7K58 - chains N and O of the 17 polymer chains in the assembly; structure by electron microscopy, 4.00 A resolution.

# Chain N
Molecule: Dynein light chain tctex-type 1 protein
Source organism: Tetrahymena thermophila
UniProtKB: A4VEB3 (A4VEB3_TETTS); residue numbers follow UniProt; this construct covers 4-117
Sequence (114 residues; numbered 4 to 117; the number before each row is that of its first residue):
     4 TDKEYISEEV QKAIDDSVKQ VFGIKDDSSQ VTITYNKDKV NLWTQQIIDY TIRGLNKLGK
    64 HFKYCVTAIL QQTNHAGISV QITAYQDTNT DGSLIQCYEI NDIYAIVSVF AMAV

# Chain O
Molecule: Dynein light chain 2A
Source organism: Tetrahymena thermophila
UniProtKB: Q1HGH8 (Q1HGH8_TETTH); residues 13-132 here = UniProt positions 13-132
Sequence (120 residues; numbered 13 to 132; the number before each row is that of its first residue):
    13 RKREASLITL NYIKNRFYPS KIQKIIKELF EDRLKGVEYD PNNANQLSER LVLELREKIK
    73 RGKVPRYKIG VQVVFGEIKG QGLRIASKCL WDVQNDNYAS YTYTSEKVYC TGIVFGCYFE

# How chain N and chain O interact
Inter-chain disulfides: C68(N)-C101(O)
Pairs across the interface (71; chain N residue first):
  V43(N) with R96(O)
  N44(N) with R96(O), hydrogen bond
  T47(N) with R96(O), hydrogen bond
  I51(N) with A98(O); S99(O); K100(O)
  D52(N) with K100(O), salt bridge
  I55(N) with K100(O)
  K66(N) with L102(O); W103(O); D104(O), salt bridge; D108(O), salt bridge; Y130(O)
  Y67(N) with C101(O); L102(O), hydrogen bond (backbone-backbone)
  C68(N) with C101(O), disulfide; F127(O), hydrophobic
  V69(N) with S99(O); K100(O), hydrogen bond (backbone-backbone)
  T70(N) with Q84(O), hydrogen bond; A98(O); S99(O); F127(O)
  A71(N) with R96(O); I97(O); A98(O), hydrogen bond (backbone-backbone)
  I72(N) with Q84(O); I97(O), hydrophobic
  L73(N) with L95(O); R96(O)
  Q74(N) with Q93(O)
  Q75(N) with Q93(O), hydrogen bond (backbone-side chain); G94(O)
  N77(N) with Q93(O), hydrogen bond (backbone-side chain)
  H78(N) with K91(O), hydrogen bond (backbone-side chain)
  A79(N) with E89(O); K91(O); Q93(O)
  G80(N) with G88(O); E89(O), hydrogen bond (backbone-backbone)
  I81(N) with V86(O), hydrophobic; F87(O); Y121(O)
  S82(N) with N57(O), hydrogen bond; V86(O); F87(O), hydrogen bond (backbone-backbone)
  V83(N) with Q84(O); V85(O); V86(O), hydrophobic
  Q84(N) with E61(O); V64(O); Q84(O); V85(O), hydrogen bond (backbone-backbone)
  I85(N) with V83(O)
  T86(N) with V64(O); R68(O); G82(O); V83(O), hydrogen bond (backbone-backbone)
  A87(N) with I81(O)
  Y88(N) with K72(O); K80(O); I81(O), hydrogen bond (backbone-backbone)
  Q89(N) with K80(O)
  S111(N) with Q84(O), hydrogen bond
  F113(N) with G82(O); V83(O); Q84(O); F127(O), hydrophobic
  M115(N) with K80(O); C129(O), hydrophobic
  A116(N) with F131(O)
Also at the interface, not in a pair above, chain N (36 interface residues in all): T76, I98, V117
Also at the interface, not in a pair above, chain O (36 interface residues in all): D52, S60

# Overview
Chain N and chain O each contribute 36 residues to their interface, with 1 disulfide bond, 16 hydrogen bonds
and 3 salt bridges. Among the polar pairs are D52(N)-K100(O), K66(N)-D104(O) and K66(N)-D108(O).
Chain N is Dynein light chain tctex-type 1 protein and chain O is Dynein light chain 2A, both from Tetrahymena
thermophila; the structure, Structure of outer-arm dyneins bound to microtubule with microtubule binding state
1(MTBS-1), was determined by electron microscopy, deposited together with 7K5B, 7KEK, 7MWG and 7N32.
